Entry 5IRU (X-ray diffraction, 2.00 A resolution); this record covers chains B and D of the 4 polymer chains in the assembly.

== Chain B (and D) ==
Protein: Avidin
Organism: Gallus gallus
Notes: chain D of this document is another copy of the same molecule, construct and numbering; everything in this record applies to it too
Reference sequence: P02701 (AVID_CHICK); residues 1-128 here correspond to UniProt positions 25-152 (UniProt number = residue number + 24)
Chain sequence (128 residues; each row starts with the number of its first residue):
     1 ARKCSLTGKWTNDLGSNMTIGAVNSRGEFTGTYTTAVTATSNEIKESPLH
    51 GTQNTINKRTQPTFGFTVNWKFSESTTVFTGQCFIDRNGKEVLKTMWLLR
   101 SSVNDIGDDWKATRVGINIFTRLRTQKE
Disordered / not traced: 1, 124-128 (chain D: 1, 125-128)
Sequence notes: conflict Thr34 (Ile58 in P02701)
Disulfide bonds: Cys4-Cys83
Glycans and other covalent adducts: N-acetylglucosamine (NAG) linked to Asn17
Small-molecule neighbours: 1-biotinylpyrene (B9P): Asn12, Leu14, Ser16, Tyr33, Thr35, Val37, Thr38, Ala39, Thr40, Asn42, Trp70, Phe72, Ser73, Ser75, Thr77, Phe79, Trp97, Leu99, Ser101, Asn118
Swiss-Prot annotation at these positions:
  - binding site (biotin): Tyr33
  - glycosylation: Asn17 (N-linked (GlcNAc...) asparagine)
What the authors report for this chain:
  - post-translational modification sites: Asn17
  - binding site for N-acetylglucosamine: Lys9, Gly15, Asn17
  - binding site for 1-biotinylpyrene: Asn12, Ser16, Tyr33, Thr35, Thr38, Ala39, Thr40, Asn42, Trp70, Phe72, Ser73, Ser75, Thr77, Phe79, Trp97, Ser101, Trp110, Arg114, Asn118

== Interface between chain B and chain D ==
Residue-residue contacts - 21 pairs, chain B then chain D:
  Val37(B) - Trp110(D)
  Thr38(B) - Trp110(D)
  Ala39(B) - Trp110(D)
  Ala39(B) - Lys111(D)  hydrogen bond (backbone-side chain)
  Trp97(B) - Trp110(D)
  Leu99(B) - Trp110(D)  hydrophobic
  Trp110(B) - Leu14(D)  hydrophobic
  Trp110(B) - Val37(D)
  Trp110(B) - Thr38(D)
  Trp110(B) - Ala39(D)
  Trp110(B) - Trp97(D)
  Trp110(B) - Leu99(D)  hydrophobic
  Lys111(B) - Ala39(D)  hydrogen bond (side chain-backbone)
  Lys111(B) - Arg114(D)  hydrogen bond (backbone-side chain)
  Thr113(B) - Arg114(D)
  Thr113(B) - Val115(D)  hydrogen bond (backbone-backbone)
  Arg114(B) - Lys111(D)  hydrogen bond (side chain-backbone)
  Arg114(B) - Thr113(D)
  Arg114(B) - Arg114(D)
  Val115(B) - Thr113(D)  hydrogen bond (backbone-backbone)
  Val115(B) - Val115(D)  hydrophobic
Other interface residues (no listed pair), chain B (12 interface residues in all): Leu14, Leu98
Other interface residues (no listed pair), chain D (12 interface residues in all): Leu98

== Overview ==
Chain B and chain D each contribute 12 residues to their interface; the contacts include 6 hydrogen bonds.
Polar contacts include Ala39(B)-Lys111(D), Lys111(B)-Arg114(D) and Thr113(B)-Val115(D). Ligands of chain B:
1-biotinylpyrene. The paper reports a binding site for 1-biotinylpyrene at Asn12(B), Ser16(B) and Tyr33(B)
among others; a binding site for N-acetylglucosamine at Lys9(B), Gly15(B) and Asn17(B).
Both chains are Avidin (Gallus gallus). Entry 5IRU (Crystal structure of avidin in complex with
1-biotinylpyrene) was determined by X-ray diffraction, deposited together with 5IRW.
